Entry 1YZ0 (X-ray diffraction, 2.07 A resolution); this record covers chains A and B.

== Chain A (and B) ==
Protein: Fructose-1,6-bisphosphatase
Source organism: Sus scrofa
Notes: EC 3.1.3.11; chain B of this document is another copy of the same molecule, construct and numbering; everything in this record applies to it too
Reference sequence: P00636 (F16P_PIG); numbering as in UniProt (aligned over 1-337)
Chain sequence (337 residues; each row starts with the number of its first residue):
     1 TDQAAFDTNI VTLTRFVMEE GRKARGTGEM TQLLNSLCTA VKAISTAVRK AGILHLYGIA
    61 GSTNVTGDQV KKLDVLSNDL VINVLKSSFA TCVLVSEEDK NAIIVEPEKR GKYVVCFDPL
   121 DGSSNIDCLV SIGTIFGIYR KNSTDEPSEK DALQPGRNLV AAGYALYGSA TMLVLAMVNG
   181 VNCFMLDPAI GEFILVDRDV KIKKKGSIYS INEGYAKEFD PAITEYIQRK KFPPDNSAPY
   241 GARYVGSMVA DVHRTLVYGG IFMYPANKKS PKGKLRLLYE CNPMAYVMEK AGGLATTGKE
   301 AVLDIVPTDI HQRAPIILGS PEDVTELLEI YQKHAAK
Disordered / not traced: 1-8
Sequence notes: engineered mutation Leu54 (Ala in P00636)
Ion coordination: Mg2+: Glu97, Asp118, Asp121, Glu280
Residues lining bound ligands:
  - adenosine monophosphate (AMP): Val17, Glu20, Gly21, Ala24, Gly26, Thr27, Gly28, Glu29, Met30, Thr31, Leu34, Lys112, Tyr113, Arg140, Val160, Met177
  - 6-O-phosphono-beta-D-fructofuranose (F6P): Asp121, Gly122, Asn212, Tyr215, Tyr244, Gly246, Ser247, Met248, Phe262, Tyr264, Lys274, Leu275, Glu280
Curated features (UniProtKB/Swiss-Prot):
  - binding site (Mg(2+)): Glu98

== Chain A / chain B interface ==
Pairs across the interface (95; chain A residue first):
  Val48(A) - Ser169(B)
  Val48(A) - Ala170(B)
  Arg49(A) - Arg49(B)
  Arg49(A) - Gly168(B)  hydrogen bond (side chain-backbone)
  Arg49(A) - Ser169(B)  hydrogen bond (side chain-backbone)
  Arg49(A) - Ala170(B)
  Arg49(A) - Leu186(B)
  Lys50(A) - Asp187(B)  salt bridge
  Lys50(A) - Pro188(B)
  Gly52(A) - Met185(B)  hydrogen bond (backbone-side chain)
  Ile53(A) - Met185(B)
  Ile53(A) - Ile194(B)  hydrophobic
  Ile53(A) - Val196(B)  hydrophobic
  Leu56(A) - Val196(B)  hydrophobic
  Tyr57(A) - Ile10(B)  hydrophobic
  Asn125(A) - Tyr258(B)  hydrogen bond (backbone-side chain)
  Ile126(A) - Tyr258(B)
  Asp127(A) - Val257(B)
  Asp127(A) - Tyr258(B)
  Cys128(A) - His253(B)
  Cys128(A) - Arg254(B)
  Cys128(A) - Tyr258(B)  hydrogen bond (backbone-side chain)
  Leu129(A) - Gly168(B)
  Leu129(A) - Ser169(B)  hydrogen bond (backbone-backbone)
  Leu129(A) - Ala170(B)
  Leu129(A) - Met172(B)  hydrophobic
  Leu129(A) - Met185(B)  hydrophobic
  Val130(A) - Ser169(B)
  Ser131(A) - Ser131(B)
  Tyr167(A) - Ser169(B)
  Gly168(A) - Arg49(B)  hydrogen bond (backbone-side chain)
  Gly168(A) - Leu129(B)
  Gly168(A) - Gly168(B)
  Ser169(A) - Val48(B)
  Ser169(A) - Arg49(B)  hydrogen bond (backbone-side chain)
  Ser169(A) - Leu129(B)  hydrogen bond (backbone-backbone)
  Ser169(A) - Val130(B)
  Ser169(A) - Tyr167(B)
  Ala170(A) - Val48(B)
  Ala170(A) - Arg49(B)
  Ala170(A) - Leu129(B)
  Met172(A) - Leu129(B)  hydrophobic
  Met185(A) - Lys50(B)
  Met185(A) - Gly52(B)  hydrogen bond (side chain-backbone)
  Met185(A) - Ile53(B)
  Met185(A) - Leu129(B)  hydrophobic
  Leu186(A) - Arg49(B)
  Leu186(A) - Ile53(B)
  Asp187(A) - Lys50(B)  salt bridge
  Asp187(A) - Ile53(B)
  Leu195(A) - Leu56(B)
  Val196(A) - Leu56(B)  hydrophobic
  Lys203(A) - Asn64(B)  hydrogen bond
  Tyr209(A) - Glu213(B)
  Tyr209(A) - Gly214(B)
  Asn212(A) - Gly241(B)
  Asn212(A) - Ala242(B)  hydrogen bond (side chain-backbone)
  Asn212(A) - Arg243(B)
  Glu213(A) - Tyr209(B)
  Glu213(A) - Glu213(B)
  Glu213(A) - Lys231(B)  salt bridge
  Glu213(A) - Ala242(B)
  Gly214(A) - Tyr209(B)
  Gly214(A) - Pro239(B)
  Gly214(A) - Tyr240(B)
  Gly214(A) - Ala242(B)
  Ala216(A) - Lys231(B)
  Lys217(A) - Lys231(B)
  Lys217(A) - Phe232(B)
  Lys231(A) - Glu213(B)  salt bridge
  Lys231(A) - Ala216(B)
  Lys231(A) - Lys217(B)
  Lys231(A) - Lys231(B)
  Phe232(A) - Lys217(B)
  Pro239(A) - Gly214(B)
  Tyr240(A) - Gly214(B)
  Ala242(A) - Asn212(B)  hydrogen bond (backbone-side chain)
  Ala242(A) - Tyr244(B)
  Arg243(A) - Asn212(B)
  Arg243(A) - Tyr244(B)
  Arg243(A) - Val245(B)
  Arg243(A) - Gly246(B)
  Tyr244(A) - Ala242(B)
  Tyr244(A) - Arg243(B)
  Tyr244(A) - Tyr244(B)  hydrogen bond (backbone-backbone)
  Val245(A) - Arg243(B)
  Gly246(A) - Arg243(B)
  His253(A) - Cys128(B)
  Arg254(A) - Cys128(B)
  Val257(A) - Asp127(B)
  Tyr258(A) - Ser124(B)
  Tyr258(A) - Asn125(B)
  Tyr258(A) - Ile126(B)
  Tyr258(A) - Asp127(B)  hydrogen bond (side chain-backbone)
  Tyr258(A) - Cys128(B)  hydrogen bond (side chain-backbone)
Also at the interface, not in a pair above, chain A (53 interface residues in all): Ala51, Ser124, Ile132, Leu166, Thr171, Pro188, Ala189, Ile194, Gly241
Also at the interface, not in a pair above, chain B (53 interface residues in all): Ala51, Ile132, Leu166, Thr171, Ala189, Leu195

== Overview ==
The chain A/chain B interface involves 53 residues from each chain; the contacts include 16 hydrogen bonds and
4 salt bridges. Polar pairs include Lys50(A)-Asp187(B), Glu213(A)-Lys231(B) and Arg49(A)-Gly168(B). Ligands of
chain A: 6-O-phosphono-beta-D-fructofuranose and adenosine monophosphate.
Chain A and chain B are both Fructose-1,6-bisphosphatase (Sus scrofa); the structure, R-State AMP Complex
Reveals Initial Steps of the Quaternary Transition of Fructose-1,6-bisphosphatase, was determined by X-ray
diffraction, deposited together with 1YXI and 1YYZ.
